3Q0Q - chains A and B; structure by X-ray diffraction, 2.00 A resolution.

# Chain A
Molecule: Pumilio homolog 2
Source organism: Homo sapiens
Reference sequence: Q8TB72 (PUM2_HUMAN); numbering as in UniProt (aligned over 706-1056)
Amino-acid sequence (351 residues; numbered 706 to 1056; the number before each row is that of its first residue):
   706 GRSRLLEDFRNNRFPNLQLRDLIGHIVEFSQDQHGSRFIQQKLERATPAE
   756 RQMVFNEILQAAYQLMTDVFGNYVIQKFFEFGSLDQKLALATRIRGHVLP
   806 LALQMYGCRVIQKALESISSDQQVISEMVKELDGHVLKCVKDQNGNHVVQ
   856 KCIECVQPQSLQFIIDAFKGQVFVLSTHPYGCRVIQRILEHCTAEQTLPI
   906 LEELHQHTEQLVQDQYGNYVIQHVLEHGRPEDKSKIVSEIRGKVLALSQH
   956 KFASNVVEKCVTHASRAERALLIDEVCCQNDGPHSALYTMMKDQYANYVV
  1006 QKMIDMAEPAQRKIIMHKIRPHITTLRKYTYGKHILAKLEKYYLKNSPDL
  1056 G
Unresolved in the structure: 1049-1056
Cystine bridges: Cys982-Cys983
Reported in the primary citation:
  - binding site for the 8-nt RNA strand (chain B): Arg742, Gln745, Tyr778, Gln855, Tyr885

# Chain B
Molecule: 8-nt RNA strand
Sequence (8 nucleotides; each row starts with the number of its first residue):
     1 UGUAAAUA

# Chain A / chain B interface
Contacting residue pairs - 51 pairs, chain A then chain B:
  Gln738(A) - A8(B)  hydrogen bond to the sugar
  Arg742(A) - A8(B)  hydrogen bond to the sugar
  Gln745(A) - A8(B)  hydrogen bond to the base
  Phe775(A) - A8(B)  base contact
  Asn777(A) - U7(B)  hydrogen bond to the base
  Tyr778(A) - U7(B)  hydrogen bond to the base
  Tyr778(A) - A8(B)  stacking on the base
  Gln781(A) - U7(B)  hydrogen bond to the base
  Met810(A) - A6(B)  sugar contact
  Met810(A) - U7(B)  phosphate contact
  Tyr811(A) - U7(B)  base contact
  Cys813(A) - A6(B)  hydrogen bond to the base
  Arg814(A) - A6(B)  hydrogen bond to the base
  Arg814(A) - U7(B)  base contact
  Gln817(A) - A6(B)  hydrogen bond to the base
  Gln848(A) - A6(B)  sugar contact
  Asn849(A) - A6(B)  hydrogen bond to the sugar
  Asn851(A) - A5(B)  base contact
  His852(A) - A5(B)  hydrogen bond to the sugar
  His852(A) - A6(B)  stacking on the base
  Gln855(A) - A5(B)  hydrogen bond to the base
  Tyr885(A) - A5(B)  phosphate contact
  Tyr885(A) - A6(B)  hydrogen bond to the phosphate
  Cys887(A) - A4(B)  base contact
  Arg888(A) - A4(B)  hydrogen bond to the sugar
  Arg888(A) - A5(B)  hydrogen bond to the base
  Gln891(A) - A4(B)  hydrogen bond to the base
  Arg892(A) - A5(B)  base contact
  Gln920(A) - U3(B)  base contact
  Tyr921(A) - A4(B)  sugar contact
  Tyr921(A) - A5(B)  hydrogen bond to the phosphate
  Asn923(A) - U3(B)  hydrogen bond to the base
  Tyr924(A) - U3(B)  hydrogen bond to the base
  Tyr924(A) - A4(B)  stacking on the base
  Gln927(A) - U3(B)  hydrogen bond to the base
  Lys956(A) - G2(B)  sugar contact
  Lys956(A) - U3(B)  sugar contact
  Phe957(A) - U3(B)  base contact
  Ser959(A) - G2(B)  hydrogen bond to the base
  Asn960(A) - G2(B)  hydrogen bond to the base
  Asn960(A) - U3(B)  hydrogen bond to the base
  Glu963(A) - G2(B)  hydrogen bond to the base
  Gln999(A) - U1(B)  base contact
  Tyr1000(A) - G2(B)  sugar contact
  Asn1002(A) - U1(B)  hydrogen bond to the base
  Tyr1003(A) - U1(B)  hydrogen bond to the base
  Tyr1003(A) - G2(B)  stacking on the base
  Gln1006(A) - U1(B)  hydrogen bond to the base
  Thr1035(A) - U1(B)  sugar contact
  Tyr1036(A) - U1(B)  base contact
  His1039(A) - U1(B)  base contact
Interface residues without a listed pair, chain A (42 interface residues in all): Ser741, Val774

# Overview
Chain A and chain B form an interface of 42 and 8 residues respectively; the contacts include 27 hydrogen
bonds and 4 aromatic stacking contacts. Among the polar pairs are Gln745(A)-A8(B), Asn777(A)-U7(B) and
Tyr778(A)-U7(B). From the paper: a binding site for the 8-nt RNA strand (chain B) at Arg742(A), Gln745(A) and
Tyr778(A) among others.
Here chain A is Pumilio homolog 2 (Homo sapiens) and chain B is an 8-nt RNA strand. Entry 3Q0Q (Crystal
structure of the PUMILIO-homology domain from Human PUMILIO2 in complex with p38alpha NREa) was determined by
X-ray diffraction, deposited together with 3Q0L, 3Q0M, 3Q0N, 3Q0O, 3Q0P, 3Q0R and 3Q0S.
